PDB entry 5CIR | X-ray diffraction, 3.00 A resolution | chains B and D of the 6 polymer chains in the assembly

Chain B (and D):
Protein: Tumor necrosis factor ligand superfamily member 10
From: Homo sapiens
Notes: chain D of this document is another copy of the same molecule, construct and numbering; everything in this record applies to it too
UniProtKB: P50591 (TNF10_HUMAN); residues 114-281 here = UniProt positions 114-281
Amino-acid sequence (169 residues; numbered 113 to 281; the number before each row is that of its first residue):
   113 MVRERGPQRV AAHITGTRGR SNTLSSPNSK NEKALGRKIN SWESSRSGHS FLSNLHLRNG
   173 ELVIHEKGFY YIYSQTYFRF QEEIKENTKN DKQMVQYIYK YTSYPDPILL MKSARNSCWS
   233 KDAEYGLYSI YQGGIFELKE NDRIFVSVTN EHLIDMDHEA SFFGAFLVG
Not modelled in the structure: 113-118, 132-143 (chain D: 113-118, 131-143)
Construct notes: initiating methionine (113)
Curated features (UniProtKB/Swiss-Prot):
  - binding site (Zn(2+)): C230
Bound ions: Zn2+: C230 (shared with 1 residue of chain A; C230(D) of chain D)

How chain B and chain D interact:
Residue-residue contacts (58; chain B residue first):
  F181(B) - R121(D)
  F181(B) - F163(D)  hydrophobic
  Y183(B) - Y183(D)
  Y183(B) - Y243(D)  hydrogen bond
  Y183(B) - F278(D)  hydrophobic
  D203(B) - Y237(D)  hydrogen bond
  Q205(B) - Y237(D)  hydrogen bond
  Q205(B) - L239(D)
  K212(B) - G160(D)
  I220(B) - H161(D)
  L221(B) - E271(D)
  L222(B) - E271(D)
  M223(B) - E271(D)
  M223(B) - F274(D)  hydrophobic
  K224(B) - Q187(D)  hydrogen bond (backbone-side chain)
  K224(B) - Y189(D)
  K224(B) - D269(D)  salt bridge
  K224(B) - E271(D)  hydrogen bond (backbone-backbone)
  K224(B) - A272(D)
  S225(B) - Q187(D)
  S225(B) - S241(D)
  A226(B) - Y189(D)
  A226(B) - L239(D)
  A226(B) - Y240(D)
  A226(B) - S241(D)  hydrogen bond (backbone-side chain)
  R227(B) - L239(D)
  R227(B) - Y240(D)
  N228(B) - G238(D)
  N228(B) - L239(D)  hydrogen bond (side chain-backbone)
  N228(B) - Y240(D)
  C230(B) - C230(D)  hydrophobic
  W231(B) - C230(D)  hydrogen bond (backbone-side chain)
  W231(B) - S232(D)
  W231(B) - D234(D)
  W231(B) - A235(D)  hydrophobic
  W231(B) - E236(D)
  W231(B) - Y237(D)  hydrogen bond (side chain-backbone)
  S232(B) - S232(D)
  K233(B) - D234(D)
  Y243(B) - Y243(D)  hydrophobic
  Q244(B) - Q187(D)  hydrogen bond
  G245(B) - Y185(D)
  G245(B) - Y243(D)
  G245(B) - F274(D)
  G246(B) - Y185(D)
  I247(B) - A124(D)
  I247(B) - H125(D)
  I247(B) - F163(D)
  I247(B) - Y185(D)  hydrogen bond (backbone-side chain)
  I247(B) - A277(D)
  I247(B) - F278(D)  hydrophobic
  F248(B) - H125(D)
  F248(B) - G160(D)
  F248(B) - H161(D)
  E249(B) - R121(D)  salt bridge
  F278(B) - F278(D)  hydrophobic
  V280(B) - F278(D)  hydrophobic
  G281(B) - R121(D)  hydrogen bond (backbone-side chain)
Also at the interface, not in a pair above, chain B (29 interface residues in all): G180
Also at the interface, not in a pair above, chain D (29 interface residues in all): A123, S165

In short:
The chain B/chain D interface involves 29 residues from each chain, with 12 hydrogen bonds and 2 salt bridges.
Polar pairs include K224(B)-D269(D), E249(B)-R121(D) and Y183(B)-Y243(D). UniProt lists Zn2+-binding residue
C230(B) on chain B.
Chain B and chain D are both Tumor necrosis factor ligand superfamily member 10 (Homo sapiens); the structure,
Crystal structure of death receptor 4 (DR4; TNFFRSF10A) bound to TRAIL (TNFSF10), was determined by X-ray
diffraction.
